8ZNZ - chains A and B of the 10 polymer chains in the assembly; structure by electron microscopy, 3.06 A resolution.

# Chain A (and B)
Molecule: 5'-nucleotidase
From: Homo sapiens
Notes: EC 3.1.3.35, 3.1.3.5, 3.1.3.89, 3.1.3.91, 3.1.3.99; chain B of this document is another copy of the same molecule, construct and numbering; everything in this record applies to it too
UniProtKB: P21589 (5NTD_HUMAN); residues 26-549 here = UniProt positions 26-549
Amino-acid sequence (524 residues; numbered 26 to 549; the number before each row is that of its first residue):
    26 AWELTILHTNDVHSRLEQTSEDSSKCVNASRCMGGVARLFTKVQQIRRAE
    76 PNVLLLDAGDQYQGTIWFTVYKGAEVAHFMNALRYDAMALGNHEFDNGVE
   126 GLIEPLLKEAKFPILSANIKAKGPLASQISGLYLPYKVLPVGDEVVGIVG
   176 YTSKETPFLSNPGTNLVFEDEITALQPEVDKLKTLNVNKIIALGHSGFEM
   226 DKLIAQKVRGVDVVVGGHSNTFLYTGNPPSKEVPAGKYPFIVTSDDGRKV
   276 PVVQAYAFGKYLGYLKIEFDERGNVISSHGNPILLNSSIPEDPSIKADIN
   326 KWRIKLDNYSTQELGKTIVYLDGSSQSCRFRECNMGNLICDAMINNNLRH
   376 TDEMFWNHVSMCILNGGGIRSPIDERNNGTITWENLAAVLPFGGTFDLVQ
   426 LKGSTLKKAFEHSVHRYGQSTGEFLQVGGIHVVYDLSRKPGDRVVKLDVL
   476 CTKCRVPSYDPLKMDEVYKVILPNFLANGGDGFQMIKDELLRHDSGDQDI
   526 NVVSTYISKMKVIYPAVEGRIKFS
Curated features (UniProtKB/Swiss-Prot):
  - binding site (Zn(2+)): D36, H38, D85, N117, H220, H243
  - binding site (AMP): R354, N390, R395, F417, F500, D506
  - binding site (IMP): R354, N390, R395, F417, F500, D506
  - site (Transition state stabilizer): H118, D121
  - lipidation: S549 (GPI-anchor amidated serine)
  - glycosylation (N-linked (GlcNAc...) asparagine): N53, N311, N333, N403
Cystine bridges: C51-C57, C353-C358, C365-C387, C476-C479
Bound ions: Zn2+ site 1: D36, H38; Zn2+ site 2: D85, N117, H220, H243; Ca2+: N213, D237, G298

# Chain A / chain B interface
Residue-residue contacts - 31 pairs, chain A then chain B:
  I343(A) with W381(B)
  V344(A) with R480(B); P482(B)
  Y345(A) with R480(B), hydrogen bond (backbone-backbone); V481(B)
  N370(A) with Y539(B)
  L373(A) with Y539(B), hydrophobic
  W381(A) with I343(B); Y539(B), hydrophobic
  D399(A) with R480(B), salt bridge
  E400(A) with R480(B), salt bridge
  H456(A) with E543(B)
  R480(A) with V344(B); Y345(B), hydrogen bond (backbone-backbone); D399(B), salt bridge; E400(B), salt bridge
  V481(A) with Y345(B)
  P482(A) with V344(B); P540(B); A541(B), hydrophobic; V542(B)
  Y484(A) with V542(B)
  M535(A) with M535(B), hydrophobic
  Y539(A) with N370(B); L373(B), hydrophobic; W381(B), hydrophobic
  P540(A) with P482(B)
  A541(A) with P482(B), hydrophobic
  V542(A) with P482(B); Y484(B)
  E543(A) with H456(B)
Also at the interface, not in a pair above, chain A (26 interface residues in all): D366, T376, E378, R401, S483, K534, K536
Also at the interface, not in a pair above, chain B (26 interface residues in all): D366, T376, E378, R401, S483, K534, K536

# Summary
The chain A/chain B interface involves 26 residues from each chain, with 2 hydrogen bonds and 4 salt bridges.
Among the polar pairs are D399(A)-R480(B), E400(A)-R480(B) and Y345(A)-R480(B). Curated annotation (UniProt)
lists 6 Zn2+-binding residues, 6 AMP-binding residues and 6 IMP-binding residues on chain A.
Both chains are 5'-nucleotidase (Homo sapiens). Entry 8ZNZ (CD73 bound with HB0045) was determined by electron
microscopy.
